8X0L - chains I and J of the 12 polymer chains in the assembly; structure by electron microscopy, 3.50 A resolution.

# Chain I
Protein: Capsid protein
Source organism: Semliki Forest virus
UniProt: P03315 (POLS_SFV); numbering as in UniProt (aligned over 106-267)
Chain sequence (162 residues; row label = number of the first residue in the row):
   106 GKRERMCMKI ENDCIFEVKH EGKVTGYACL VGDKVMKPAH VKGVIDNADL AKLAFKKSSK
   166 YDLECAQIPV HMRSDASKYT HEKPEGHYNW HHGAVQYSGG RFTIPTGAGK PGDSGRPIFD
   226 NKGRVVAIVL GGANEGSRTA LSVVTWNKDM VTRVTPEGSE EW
Swiss-Prot annotation at these positions:
  - region: Lys161 to Tyr166 (Interaction with spike glycoprotein E2), Pro189 to Ala199 (Dimerization of the capsid protein), Asp225 to Arg229 (Dimerization of the capsid protein)
  - motif: Ile150 to Phe160 (Nuclear export signal)
  - active site (Charge relay system): His145, Asp167, Ser219
  - site: Tyr193 (Involved in dimerization of the capsid protein), Asn226 (Involved in dimerization of the capsid protein), Trp267 (Cleavage)
  - mutagenesis: Ser219 to Gly220 (Loss of autocatalytic cleavage by capsid protein), Trp267 (W267A/R: Complete loss of cleavage by capsid protease)

# Chain J
Protein: pike glycoprotein E2
Source organism: Semliki Forest virus
UniProt: A0A0E3T652 (A0A0E3T652_SFV); numbering as in UniProt (aligned over 334-751)
Chain sequence (418 residues; numbered 334 to 751; the number before each row is that of its first residue):
   334 SVSQHFNVYK ATRPYIAYCA DCGAGHSCHS PVAIEAVRSE ATDGMLKIQF SAQIGIDKSD
   394 NHDYTKIRYA DGHAIENAVR SSLKVATSGD CFVHGTMGHF ILAKCPPGEF LQVSIQDTRN
   454 AVRACRIQYH HDPQPVGREK FTIRPHYGKE IPCTTYQQTT AKTVEEIDMH MPPDTPDRTL
   514 LSQQSGNVKI TVGGKKVKYN CTCGTGNVGT TNSDMTINTC LIEQCHVSVT DHKKWQFNSP
   574 FVPRADEPAR KGKVHIPFPL DNITCRVPMA REPTVIHGKR EVTLHLHPDH PTLFSYRTLG
   634 EDPQYHEEWV TAAVERTIPV PVDGMEYHWG NNDPVRLWSQ LTTEGKPHGW PHQIVQYYYG
   694 LYPAATVSAV VGMSLLALIS IFASCYMLVA ARSKCLTPYA LTPGAAVPWT LGILCCAP
Disulfide bonds: Cys352-Cys458, Cys355-Cys361, Cys424-Cys438, Cys486-Cys598, Cys534-Cys558, Cys536-Cys553
Covalent attachments: N-acetylglucosamine (NAG) linked to Asn533, Asn595

# Interface between chain I and chain J
Pairs across the interface (21; chain I residue first):
  Val136(I) - Pro736(J)  hydrophobic
  Asp138(I) - Gly737(J)
  Lys139(I) - Thr735(J)
  Lys139(I) - Pro736(J)
  Lys139(I) - Gly737(J)
  Lys161(I) - Ala733(J)
  Tyr166(I) - Pro731(J)
  Tyr166(I) - Leu734(J)  hydrophobic
  Leu168(I) - Leu734(J)  hydrophobic
  Cys170(I) - Ala733(J)
  Cys170(I) - Leu734(J)  hydrophobic
  Tyr184(I) - Gly737(J)
  Trp251(I) - Pro736(J)
  Asp254(I) - Thr735(J)  hydrogen bond (backbone-side chain)
  Asp254(I) - Ala738(J)
  Asp254(I) - Ala739(J)  hydrogen bond (side chain-backbone)
  Met255(I) - Pro731(J)  hydrophobic
  Met255(I) - Tyr732(J)  hydrophobic
  Met255(I) - Thr735(J)
  Val256(I) - Leu734(J)
  Val256(I) - Thr735(J)
Interface residues without a listed pair, chain I (14 interface residues in all): Ser163, Lys253
Interface residues without a listed pair, chain J (10 interface residues in all): Thr730

# Summary
Chain I and chain J form an interface of 14 and 10 residues respectively, with 2 hydrogen bonds. Among the
polar pairs are Asp254(I)-Thr735(J) and Asp254(I)-Ala739(J). N-acetylglucosamine is covalently linked to
Asn533(J) and Asn595(J).
Chain I is Capsid protein and chain J is pike glycoprotein E2, both from Semliki Forest virus; the structure,
Cryo-EM structure of Semliki Forest virus in complex with its receptor VLDLR(3-fold), was determined by
electron microscopy.
